Entry 8YD7 (X-ray diffraction, 3.32 A resolution); this record covers chains K and A of the 10 polymer chains in the assembly.

# Chain K
Protein: CASP8 and FADD-like apoptosis regulator subunit p12
Organism: Homo sapiens
Reference sequence: O15519 (CFLAR_HUMAN); residues 1-181 here = UniProt positions 1-181
Chain sequence (181 residues; numbered 1 to 181; the number before each row is that of its first residue):
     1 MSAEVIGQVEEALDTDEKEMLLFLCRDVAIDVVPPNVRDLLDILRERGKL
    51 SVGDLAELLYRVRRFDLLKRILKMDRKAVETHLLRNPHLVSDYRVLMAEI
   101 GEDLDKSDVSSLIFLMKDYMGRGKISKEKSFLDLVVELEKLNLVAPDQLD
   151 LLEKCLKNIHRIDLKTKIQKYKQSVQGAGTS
Disordered / not traced: 121-126, 177-181
Modified / non-standard residues: Mse-1, Mse-20, Mse-74, Mse-97, Mse-116, Mse-120 (selenomethionine; parent Met)
Differences from the reference sequence: engineered mutation Gly-7 (His in O15519)

# Chain A
Protein: Caspase-8
Organism: Homo sapiens
Notes: EC 3.4.22.61
Reference sequence: Q14790 (CASP8_HUMAN); residues 1-185 here = UniProt positions 1-185
Chain sequence (185 residues; each row starts with the number of its first residue):
     1 MDFSRNLYDIGEQLDSEDLASLKFLSLDYIPQRKQEPIKDALMLFQRLQE
    51 KRMLEESNLSFLKELLFRINRLDLLITYLNTRKEEMERELQTPGRAQISA
   101 YRVMLYQISEEVSRSELRSFKGGLQEEISKCKLDDDMNLLDIFIEMEKRV
   151 ILGEGKLDILKRVCAQINKSLLKIINDYEEFSKER
Disordered / not traced: 183-185
Modified / non-standard residues: Mse-1, Mse-43, Mse-53, Mse-86, Mse-104, Mse-137, Mse-146 (selenomethionine; parent Met)
Differences from the reference sequence: engineered mutation Gly-122 (Phe in Q14790), Gly-123 (Leu in Q14790)
Curated features (UniProtKB/Swiss-Prot):
  - mutagenesis: Asp-73 (D73A: Abolishes binding to FLASH. Induces NF-kappa-B activation)

# Interface between chain K and chain A
Pairs across the interface (8; chain K residue first):
  Glu-11(K) / Ser-129(A)
  Glu-11(K) / Lys-130(A)  hydrogen bond (backbone-backbone)
  Glu-11(K) / Cys-131(A)  hydrogen bond (backbone-backbone)
  Ala-12(K) / Lys-130(A)
  Asp-14(K) / Lys-130(A)  salt bridge
  Thr-15(K) / Asp-134(A)  hydrogen bond
  Glu-17(K) / Lys-130(A)  salt bridge
  Arg-64(K) / Lys-130(A)
Interface residues without a listed pair, chain K (8 interface residues in all): Leu-13, Lys-18

# In short
8 residues of chain K and 4 residues of chain A are in contact; the contacts include 3 hydrogen bonds and 2
salt bridges. Polar pairs include Asp-14(K)/Lys-130(A), Glu-17(K)/Lys-130(A) and Thr-15(K)/Asp-134(A). Curated
annotation (UniProt) lists one mutagenesis site on chain A.
Chain K is CASP8 and FADD-like apoptosis regulator subunit p12 and chain A is Caspase-8, both from Homo
sapiens; the structure, Structure of FADD/Caspase-8/cFLIP death effector domain assembly, was determined by
X-ray diffraction together with 8YBX and 8YD8 from the same study.
